Entry 5FSJ (X-ray diffraction, 1.20 A resolution); this record covers chain A.

[Chain A]
Molecule: Thermolysin
Organism: Bacillus thermoproteolyticus
Notes: EC 3.4.24.27
UniProtKB: P00800 (THER_BACTH); residues 1-316 here correspond to UniProt positions 233-548 (UniProt number = residue number + 232)
Chain sequence (316 residues; row label = number of the first residue in the row):
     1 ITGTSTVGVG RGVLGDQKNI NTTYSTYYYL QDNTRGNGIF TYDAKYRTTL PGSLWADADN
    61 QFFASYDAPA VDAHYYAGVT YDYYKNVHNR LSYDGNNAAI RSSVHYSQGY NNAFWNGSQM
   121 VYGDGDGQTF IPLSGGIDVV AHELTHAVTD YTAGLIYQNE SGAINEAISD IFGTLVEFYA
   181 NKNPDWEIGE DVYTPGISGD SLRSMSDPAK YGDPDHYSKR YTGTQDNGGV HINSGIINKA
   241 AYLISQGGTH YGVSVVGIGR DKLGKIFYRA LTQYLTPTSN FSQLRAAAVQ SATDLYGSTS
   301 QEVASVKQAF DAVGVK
Bound ions: Ca2+ site 1: D57, D59, Q61; Ca2+ site 2 near D59 (its only coordinating residue here); Ca2+ site 3: D138, E177, D185, E187, E190; Zn2+: H142, H146, E166; Ca2+ site 4: E177, N183, D185, E190; Ca2+ site 5: Y193, T194, I197, D200
Residues lining bound ligands:
  - lysine / valine: N111, N112, A113, F130, L133, V139, H142, E143, E166, L202, R203, D226, H231
  - oxygen molecule (OXY): Y81, Y84, S92, Y93, I100, L144, V148

[In short]
Bound to chain A: lysine / valine and oxygen molecule. The Ca2+ site 1 is built by D57, D59 and Q61. The Ca2+
site 3 is built by D138, E177, D185, E187 and E190.
Chain A is Thermolysin (Bacillus thermoproteolyticus); the structure, Structure of thermolysin prepared by the
'soak-and-freeze' method under 45 bar of oxygen pressure, was determined by X-ray diffraction (same
publication as 5FRC, 5FSP, 5FSS and 5FST).
